Entry 8TP7 (electron microscopy, 2.80 A resolution); this record covers chains A and D of the 9 polymer chains in the assembly.

# Chain A
Protein: Hemagglutinin
Organism: Influenza A virus (A/Singapore/1/1957(H2N2))
Notes: engineered mutation(s): Y98F
UniProt: A3KF33 (A3KF33_I57A5); the construct lacks a stretch of the UniProt sequence, so the offset changes along the chain: -4 to 54 = UniProt 1-59; 55-82 = UniProt 61-88; 83-92 = UniProt 90-99; 93-125 = UniProt 101-133; 2 more segments
Amino-acid sequence (562 residues; numbered -4 to 551 plus 6 insertion-coded residues; the number before each row is that of its first residue; a row labelled like 125A-125B holds insertion residues (125A, then the next letters in order); numbers below 1 keep their minus sign (Met-4 is residue -4)):
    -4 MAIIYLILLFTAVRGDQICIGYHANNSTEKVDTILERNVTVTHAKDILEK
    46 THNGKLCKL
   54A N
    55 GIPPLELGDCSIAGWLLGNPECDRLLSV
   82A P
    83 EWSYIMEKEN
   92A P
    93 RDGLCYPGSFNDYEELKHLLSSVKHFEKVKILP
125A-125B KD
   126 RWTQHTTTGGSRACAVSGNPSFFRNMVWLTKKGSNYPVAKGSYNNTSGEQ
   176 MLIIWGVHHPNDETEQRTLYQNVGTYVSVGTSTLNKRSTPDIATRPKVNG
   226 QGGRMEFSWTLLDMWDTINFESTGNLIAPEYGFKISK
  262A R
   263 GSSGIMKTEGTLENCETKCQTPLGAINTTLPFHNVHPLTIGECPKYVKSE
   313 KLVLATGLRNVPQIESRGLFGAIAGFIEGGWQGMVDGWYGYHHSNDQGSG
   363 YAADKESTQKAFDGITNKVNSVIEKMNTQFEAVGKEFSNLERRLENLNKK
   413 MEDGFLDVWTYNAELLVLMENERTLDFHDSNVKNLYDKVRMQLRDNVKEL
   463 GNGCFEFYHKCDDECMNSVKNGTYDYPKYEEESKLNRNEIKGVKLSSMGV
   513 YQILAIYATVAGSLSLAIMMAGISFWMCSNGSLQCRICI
Not modelled in the structure: -4 to 10, 325-334, 496-551
Disulfide bonds: Cys14-Cys466, Cys52-Cys277, Cys64-Cys76, Cys97-Cys139, Cys281-Cys305, Cys473-Cys477
Covalently attached groups: N-acetylglucosamine (NAG) linked to Asn21, Asn33, Asn289; glycan linked to Asn169

# Chain D
Protein: Heavy chain of monoclonal antibody 4-1-1G03
Organism: Homo sapiens
Notes: antibody fragment or engineered binder
Amino-acid sequence (126 residues; each row starts with the number of its first residue; a row labelled like 35A-35B holds insertion residues (35A, then the next letters in order)):
     1 QVQLQESGPGLVKTSETLSLTCAVSGGSISGSRYY
35A-35B WA
    36 WIRQPPGKGLEWIGNLYYSGTNFYNPSLEGRVTISVDTSKNQVSLKL
82A-82C SSV
    83 TAADTAVYFCARHVYYSD
100A-100H TNSYTYFF
   101 DYWGQGTLVTVSS
Disulfide bonds: Cys22-Cys92

# Chain A / chain D interface
Contacting residue pairs (33; chain A residue first):
  Arg126(A) - Tyr98(D)  hydrogen bond
  Arg126(A) - Asn100B(D)  hydrogen bond (side chain-backbone)
  Arg126(A) - Tyr100D(D)
  Trp127(A) - Tyr100D(D)
  Thr128(A) - Tyr100D(D)
  Gln129(A) - Tyr97(D)
  Gln129(A) - Tyr100D(D)
  Gln129(A) - Thr100E(D)  hydrogen bond (side chain-backbone)
  Gln129(A) - Tyr100F(D)
  His130(A) - Tyr100D(D)
  Asn160(A) - Phe58(D)
  Tyr161(A) - Tyr52(D)  hydrogen bond (backbone-side chain)
  Pro162(A) - Tyr35(D)
  Pro162(A) - Tyr52(D)
  Pro162(A) - Tyr97(D)  hydrophobic
  Val163(A) - Ser32(D)
  Val163(A) - Tyr52(D)  hydrogen bond (backbone-side chain)
  Val163(A) - Ser54(D)
  Val163(A) - Tyr97(D)  hydrogen bond (backbone-side chain)
  Val163(A) - Tyr100D(D)
  Ala164(A) - Tyr100D(D)
  Lys165(A) - Ser32(D)
  Lys165(A) - Tyr98(D)  hydrogen bond (backbone-side chain)
  Lys165(A) - Tyr100D(D)  hydrogen bond (backbone-side chain)
  Gly166(A) - Tyr98(D)
  Gly166(A) - Asn100B(D)
  Ser167(A) - Asn100B(D)  hydrogen bond (backbone-side chain)
  Gln196(A) - Thr56(D)
  Asn197(A) - Tyr52(D)
  Asn197(A) - Gly55(D)
  Asn197(A) - Thr56(D)  hydrogen bond (side chain-backbone)
  Glu246(A) - Ser32(D)  hydrogen bond
  Thr248(A) - Ser54(D)
Also at the interface, not in a pair above, chain A (18 interface residues in all): Tyr201
Also at the interface, not in a pair above, chain D (15 interface residues in all): Arg33, Ser100C

# Summary
18 residues of chain A face 15 of chain D across their interface, with 11 hydrogen bonds. Polar pairs include
Arg126(A)-Tyr98(D), Arg126(A)-Asn100B(D) and Gln129(A)-Thr100E(D). Covalently linked N-acetylglucosamine: at
Asn21(A), Asn33(A) and Asn289(A).
Chain A is Hemagglutinin (Influenza A virus (A/Singapore/1/1957(H2N2))) and chain D is Heavy chain of
monoclonal antibody 4-1-1G03 (Homo sapiens); the structure, H2 hemagglutinin (A/Singapore/1/1957) in complex
with Sa-targeting Fab 4-1-1G03, was determined by electron microscopy, deposited together with 8TP6, 8TP9 and
8TPA.
